1IBR - chains A and B; structure by X-ray diffraction, 2.30 A resolution.

Chain A:
Name: GTP-binding nuclear protein RAN
Source organism: Homo sapiens
Reference sequence: P62826 (RAN_HUMAN); residues 1-216 here = UniProt positions 1-216
Sequence (216 residues; numbered 1 to 216; the number before each row is that of its first residue):
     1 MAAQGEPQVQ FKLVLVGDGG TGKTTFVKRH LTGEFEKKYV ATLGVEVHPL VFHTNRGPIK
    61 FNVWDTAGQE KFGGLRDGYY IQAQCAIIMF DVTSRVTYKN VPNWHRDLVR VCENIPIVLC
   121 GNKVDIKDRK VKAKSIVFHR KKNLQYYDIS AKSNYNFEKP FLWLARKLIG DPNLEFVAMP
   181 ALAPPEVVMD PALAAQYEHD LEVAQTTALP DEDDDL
Not modelled in the structure: 1-8, 178-216
Construct notes: conflict Arg-129 (Ser in P62826)
Ion coordination: Mg2+: Thr-24, Val-40, Thr-42 (together with GMP-PNP)
Residues lining bound ligands: GMP-PNP (GNP; phosphoaminophosphonic acid-guanylate ester): Asp-18, Gly-19, Gly-20, Thr-21, Gly-22, Lys-23, Thr-24, Thr-25, Phe-35, Glu-36, Lys-37, Lys-38, Tyr-39, Val-40, Ala-41, Thr-42, Thr-66, Ala-67, Gly-68, Gln-69, Asn-122, Lys-123, Asp-125, Ile-126, Ser-150, Ala-151, Lys-152
Curated features (UniProtKB/Swiss-Prot):
  - region: Lys-37 to Val-45 (Switch-I), Gly-68 to Gln-84 (Switch-II), Asp-211 to Leu-216 (Interaction with RANBP1)
  - binding site (GTP): Asp-18 to Thr-25, Glu-36 to Thr-42, Gly-68, Asn-122 to Asp-125, Ser-150 to Lys-152
  - site: Gln-69 (Essential for GTP hydrolysis)
  - modified residue: Ala-2 (N-acetylalanine), Thr-24 (Phosphothreonine), Lys-37 (N6-acetyllysine), Lys-60 (N6-acetyllysine), Lys-71 (N6-acetyllysine), Lys-99 (N6-acetyllysine), Lys-134 (N6-acetyllysine), Lys-159 (N6-acetyllysine)
  - cross-link (Glycyl lysine isopeptide (Lys-Gly)): Lys-71 (interchain with G-Cter in SUMO2), Lys-152 (interchain with G-Cter in SUMO2)

Chain B:
Name: Importin beta-1 subunit
Source organism: Homo sapiens
Reference sequence: Q14974 (IMB1_HUMAN); numbering as in UniProt (aligned over 1-462)
Sequence (462 residues; row label = number of the first residue in the row):
     1 MELITILEKT VSPDRLELEA AQKFLERAAV ENLPTFLVEL SRVLANPGNS QVARVAAGLQ
    61 IKNSLTSKDP DIKAQYQQRW LAIDANARRE VKNYVLQTLG TETYRPSSAS QCVAGIACAE
   121 IPVNQWPELI PQLVANVTNP NSTEHMKEST LEAIGYICQD IDPEQLQDKS NEILTAIIQG
   181 MRKEEPSNNV KLAATNALLN SLEFTKANFD KESERHFIMQ VVCEATQCPD TRVRVAALQN
   241 LVKIMSLYYQ YMETYMGPAL FAITIEAMKS DIDEVALQGI EFWSNVCDEE MDLAIEASEA
   301 AEQGRPPEHT SKFYAKGALQ YLVPILTQTL TKQDENDDDD DWNPCKAAGV CLMLLATCCE
   361 DDIVPHVLPF IKEHIKNPDW RYRDAAVMAF GCILEGPEPS QLKPLVIQAM PTLIELMKDP
   421 SVVVRDTAAW TVGRICELLP EAAINDVYLA PLLQCLIEGL SA
Not modelled in the structure: 1, 460-462
Construct notes: conflict Gln-97 (His in Q14974)

Chain A / chain B interface:
Residue-residue contacts - 56 pairs, chain A then chain B:
  Val-45(A) with Leu-18(B), hydrophobic
  Val-47(A) with Pro-13(B)
  Trp-64(A) with Val-11(B); Ser-12(B); Leu-18(B), hydrophobic
  Glu-70(A) with Ser-67(B), hydrogen bond
  Gly-74(A) with Gln-22(B)
  Leu-75(A) with Thr-10(B); Gln-60(B); Asn-63(B)
  Asp-77(A) with Leu-59(B); Lys-62(B), salt bridge; Asn-63(B)
  Gly-78(A) with Leu-59(B)
  Tyr-79(A) with Gln-22(B)
  Ile-81(A) with Val-11(B); Val-55(B), hydrophobic; Ala-56(B), hydrophobic
  Gln-82(A) with Val-11(B); Val-52(B)
  Asn-103(A) with Lys-68(B)
  Arg-106(A) with Lys-68(B); Gln-159(B)
  Asp-107(A) with Lys-68(B), salt bridge
  Arg-110(A) with Gln-111(B); Tyr-156(B); Gln-159(B), hydrogen bond; Asp-160(B), salt bridge
  Val-111(A) with Pro-106(B); Gln-111(B)
  Glu-113(A) with Arg-105(B); Pro-106(B); Arg-232(B), salt bridge
  His-139(A) with Trp-342(B)
  Arg-140(A) with Gln-278(B); Glu-281(B), salt bridge; Asp-288(B), salt bridge; Trp-342(B)
  Lys-141(A) with Gln-239(B), hydrogen bond (backbone-side chain); Gln-278(B); Glu-281(B), salt bridge; Asn-285(B)
  Lys-142(A) with Gln-239(B)
  Asn-143(A) with Val-235(B); Glu-274(B), hydrogen bond (side chain-backbone); Leu-277(B); Gln-278(B)
  Leu-144(A) with Trp-342(B)
  Gln-145(A) with Asp-340(B), hydrogen bond (side chain-backbone); Asp-341(B); Trp-342(B), hydrogen bond (side chain-backbone)
  Tyr-147(A) with Asp-340(B)
  Lys-159(A) with Asp-340(B), salt bridge
  Arg-166(A) with Asp-338(B), salt bridge
  Pro-172(A) with Asn-336(B)
  Asn-173(A) with Asn-336(B)
Also at the interface, not in a pair above, chain A (35 interface residues in all): Lys-12, Trp-104, Val-109, Cys-112, Tyr-146, Asn-156
Also at the interface, not in a pair above, chain B (42 interface residues in all): Gln-51, Asp-69, Ser-107, Val-242, Ser-284, Val-350, Leu-354

Overview:
Chain A and chain B form an interface of 35 and 42 residues respectively; the contacts include 6 hydrogen
bonds and 9 salt bridges. Polar contacts include Asp-77(A)/Lys-62(B), Asp-107(A)/Lys-68(B) and
Arg-110(A)/Asp-160(B). Bound to chain A: GMP-PNP. From UniProt: 23 GTP-binding residues on chain A.
Here chain A is GTP-binding nuclear protein RAN and chain B is Importin beta-1 subunit, both from Homo
sapiens. Entry 1IBR (Complex of ran with importin beta) was determined by X-ray diffraction.
